5VHS - chains D and U of the 18 polymer chains in the assembly; structure by electron microscopy, 8.80 A resolution (very low resolution: no residue pairs are listed; an interface is given only as per-side residue counts).

== Chain D ==
Molecule: 26S proteasome regulatory subunit 6B
Source organism: Homo sapiens
UniProtKB: P43686 (PRS6B_HUMAN); residue numbers follow UniProt; this construct covers 39-406
Amino-acid sequence (368 residues; numbered 39 to 406; the number before each row is that of its first residue):
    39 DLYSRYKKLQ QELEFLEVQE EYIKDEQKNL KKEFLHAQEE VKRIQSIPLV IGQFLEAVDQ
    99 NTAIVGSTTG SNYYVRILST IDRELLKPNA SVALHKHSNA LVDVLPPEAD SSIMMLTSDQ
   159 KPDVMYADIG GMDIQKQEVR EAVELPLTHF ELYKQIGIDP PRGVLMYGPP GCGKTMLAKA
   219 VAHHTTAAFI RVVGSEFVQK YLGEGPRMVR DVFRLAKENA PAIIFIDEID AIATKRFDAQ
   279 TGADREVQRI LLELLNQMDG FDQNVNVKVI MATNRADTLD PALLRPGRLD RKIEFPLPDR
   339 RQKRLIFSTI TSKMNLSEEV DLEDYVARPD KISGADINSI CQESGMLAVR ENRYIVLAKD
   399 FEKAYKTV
Unresolved in the structure: 146-171, 188-197
Swiss-Prot annotation at these positions:
  - binding site (ATP): G206 to T213
  - modified residue (N6-acetyllysine): K397, K401

== Chain U ==
Molecule: 26S proteasome non-ATPase regulatory subunit 1
Source organism: Homo sapiens
UniProtKB: Q99460 (PSMD1_HUMAN); residues 1-935 here = UniProt positions 1-935
Amino-acid sequence (935 residues; row label = number of the first residue in the row):
     1 MITSAAGIIS LLDEDEPQLK EFALHKLNAV VNDFWAEISE SVDKIEVLYE DEGFRSRQFA
    61 ALVASKVFYH LGAFEESLNY ALGAGDLFNV NDNSEYVETI IAKCIDHYTK QCVENADLPE
   121 GEKKPIDQRL EGIVNKMFQR CLDDHKYKQA IGIALETRRL DVFEKTILES NDVPGMLAYS
   181 LKLCMSLMQN KQFRNKVLRV LVKIYMNLEK PDFINVCQCL IFLDDPQAVS DILEKLVKED
   241 NLLMAYQICF DLYESASQQF LSSVIQNLRT VGTPIASVPG STNTGTVPGS EKDSDSMETE
   301 EKTSSAFVGK TPEASPEPKD QTLKMIKILS GEMAIELHLQ FLIRNNNTDL MILKNTKDAV
   361 RNSVCHTATV IANSFMHCGT TSDQFLRDNL EWLARATNWA KFTATASLGV IHKGHEKEAL
   421 QLMATYLPKD TSPGSAYQEG GGLYALGLIH ANHGGDIIDY LLNQLKNASN DIVRHGGSLG
   481 LGLAAMGTAR QDVYDLLKTN LYQDDAVTGE AAGLALGLVM LGSKNAQAIE DMVGYAQETQ
   541 HEKILRGLAV GIALVMYGRM EEADALIESL CRDKDPILRR SGMYTVAMAY CGSGNNKAIR
   601 RLLHVAVSDV NDDVRRAAVE SLGFILFRTP EQCPSVVSLL SESYNPHVRY GAAMALGICC
   661 AGTGNKEAIN LLEPMTNDPV NYVRQGALIA SALIMIQQTE ITCPKVNQFR QLYSKVINDK
   721 HDDVMAKFGA ILAQGILDAG GHNVTISLQS RTGHTHMPSV VGVLVFTQFW FWFPLSHFLS
   781 LAYTPTCVIG LNKDLKMPKV QYKSNCKPST FAYPAPLEVP KEKEKEKVST AVLSITAKAK
   841 KKEKEKEKKE EEKMEVDEAE KKEEKEKKKE PEPNFQLLDN PARVMPAQLK VLTMPETCRY
   901 QPFKPLSIGG IIILKDTSED IEELVEPVAA HGPKI
Unresolved in the structure: 1-94, 275-316, 821-833, 845-879
Swiss-Prot annotation at these positions:
  - modified residue: M1 (N-acetylmethionine), T273 (Phosphothreonine), S290 (Phosphoserine), K310 (N6-acetyllysine), T311 (Phosphothreonine), S315 (Phosphoserine), K720 (N6-acetyllysine), T830 (Phosphothreonine), S834 (Phosphoserine)

== Interface between chain D and chain U ==
At this resolution (9 A) residue pairs are not listed: 22 residues of chain D and 27 of chain U lie at the interface.

== Overview ==
The interface between chain D and chain U involves 22 residues on one side and 27 on the other. From UniProt:
8 ATP-binding residues on chain D.
Chain D is 26S proteasome regulatory subunit 6B and chain U is 26S proteasome non-ATPase regulatory subunit 1,
both from Homo sapiens; the structure, Conformational Landscape of the p28-Bound Human Proteasome Regulatory
Particle, was determined by electron microscopy, deposited together with 5VGZ, 5VHF, 5VHH, 5VHI, 5VHJ, 5VHM
and 5 further entries.
